Entry 8ABH (electron microscopy, 3.00 A resolution); this record covers chains L and S of the 20 polymer chains in the assembly.

== Chain L ==
Protein: YALI0A14806p
Organism: Yarrowia lipolytica
UniProt: Q6CGY9 (Q6CGY9_YARLI); residue numbers follow UniProt; this construct covers 1-474
Amino-acid sequence (474 residues; row label = number of the first residue in the row):
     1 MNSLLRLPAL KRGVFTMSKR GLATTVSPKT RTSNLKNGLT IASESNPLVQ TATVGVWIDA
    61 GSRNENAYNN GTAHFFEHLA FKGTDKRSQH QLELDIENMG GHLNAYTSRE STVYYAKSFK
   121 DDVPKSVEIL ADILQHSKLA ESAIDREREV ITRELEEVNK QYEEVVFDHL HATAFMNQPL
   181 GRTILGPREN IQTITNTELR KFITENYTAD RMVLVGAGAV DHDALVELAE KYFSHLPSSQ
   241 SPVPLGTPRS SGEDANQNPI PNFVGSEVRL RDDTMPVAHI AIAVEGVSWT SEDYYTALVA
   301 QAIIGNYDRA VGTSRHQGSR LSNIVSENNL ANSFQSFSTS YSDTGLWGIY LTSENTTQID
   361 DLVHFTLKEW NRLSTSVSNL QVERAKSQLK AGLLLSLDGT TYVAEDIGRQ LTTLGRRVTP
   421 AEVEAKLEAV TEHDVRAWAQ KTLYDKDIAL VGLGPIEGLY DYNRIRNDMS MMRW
Disordered / not traced: 1-25, 249-259
Residues lining bound ligands:
  - 1,2-diacyl-sn-glycero-3-phosphocholine (PC1): Y444, D445, S470, M472
  - phosphatidylethanolamine (PTY): N467, S470, M472
  - 1,2-dimyristoyl-sn-glycero-3-phosphate (XP4): R372, S376, R473

== Chain S ==
Protein: Cytochrome b-c1 complex subunit 8
Organism: Yarrowia lipolytica
UniProt: Q6C387 (Q6C387_YARLI); residues 3-95 here correspond to UniProt positions 1-93 (UniProt number = residue number - 2)
Amino-acid sequence (93 residues; each row starts with the number of its first residue):
     3 MGGNGHYMGW WGHMGSPPQK GIAGYTISPF AARPFAGVVH AAIFNTFRRT KNQALFVILP
    63 VSFFYYVWTQ ASEKNEWLYT KAGRHELAKA LAE
Disordered / not traced: 3-8, 94-95
Residues lining bound ligands: 1,2-diacyl-sn-glycero-3-phosphocholine (PC1): Q55, F58, V59, V63

== How chain L and chain S interact ==
Pairs across the interface (42; chain L residue first):
  M176(L) with I29(S), hydrophobic
  V264(L) with I29(S), hydrophobic
  G265(L) with I29(S); S30(S), hydrogen bond (backbone-backbone)
  S266(L) with T28(S); I29(S)
  E267(L) with G26(S); Y27(S); T28(S), hydrogen bond (backbone-backbone)
  V268(L) with G26(S); Y27(S), hydrophobic
  R269(L) with I24(S); A25(S); G26(S), hydrogen bond (backbone-backbone)
  L270(L) with I24(S); A25(S), hydrophobic
  R271(L) with S18(S); Q21(S); K22(S); I24(S)
  D272(L) with Q21(S); K22(S)
  D273(L) with P19(S); P20(S); Q21(S), hydrogen bond (side chain-backbone)
  T274(L) with K22(S)
  T356(L) with G14(S)
  T357(L) with H15(S)
  D447(L) with S30(S), hydrogen bond; F32(S)
  E457(L) with W12(S); W13(S); G14(S), hydrogen bond (side chain-backbone); H15(S), hydrogen bond (side chain-backbone); M16(S), hydrogen bond (side chain-backbone)
  G458(L) with W13(S); G14(S)
  Y460(L) with W13(S)
  Y462(L) with S30(S); P31(S)
  N463(L) with P31(S)
  R466(L) with F32(S)
Interface residues without a listed pair, chain S (22 interface residues in all): G17, G23, A33

== In short ==
Chain L and chain S form an interface of 21 and 22 residues respectively, with 8 hydrogen bonds. Among the
polar pairs are D273(L)-Q21(S), D447(L)-S30(S) and E457(L)-G14(S). Chain L binds phosphatidylethanolamine,
1,2-dimyristoyl-sn-glycero-3-phosphate and 1,2-diacyl-sn-glycero-3-phosphocholine. Ligands of chain S:
1,2-diacyl-sn-glycero-3-phosphocholine.
Chain L is YALI0A14806p and chain S is Cytochrome b-c1 complex subunit 8, both from Yarrowia lipolytica; the
structure, Complex III2 from Yarrowia lipolytica, antimycin A bound, b-position, was determined by electron
microscopy together with 8AB6, 8AB7, 8AB8, 8AB9, 8ABA, 8ABB and 11 further entries from the same study.
